Entry 5AV8 (X-ray diffraction, 2.20 A resolution); this record covers chains C and I of the 10 polymer chains in the assembly.

Chain C:
Name: Histone H2A type 1-B/E
Source organism: Homo sapiens
UniProt: P04908 (H2A1B_HUMAN); residues 0-129 here correspond to UniProt positions 1-130 (UniProt number = residue number + 1)
Sequence (133 residues; numbered -3 to 129; the number before each row is that of its first residue; numbers below 1 keep their minus sign (Gly-3 is residue -3)):
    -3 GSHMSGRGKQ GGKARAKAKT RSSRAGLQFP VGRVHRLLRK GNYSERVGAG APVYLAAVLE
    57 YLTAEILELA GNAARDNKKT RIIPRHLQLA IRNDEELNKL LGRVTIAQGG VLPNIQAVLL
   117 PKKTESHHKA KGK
Not modelled in the structure: -3 to 12, 119-129
Construct notes: expression tag (-3 to -1)
UniProt features mapped onto this chain:
  - modified residue: Ser1 (N-acetylserine), Arg3 (Citrulline), Lys5 (N6-(2-hydroxyisobutyryl)lysine), Lys9 (N6-(2-hydroxyisobutyryl)lysine), Lys13 (N6-(beta-hydroxybutyryl)lysine), Lys36 (N6-(2-hydroxyisobutyryl)lysine), Lys74 (N6-(2-hydroxyisobutyryl)lysine), Lys75 (N6-(2-hydroxyisobutyryl)lysine), Lys95 (N6-(2-hydroxyisobutyryl)lysine), Gln104 (N5-methylglutamine), Lys118 (N6-(2-hydroxyisobutyryl)lysine), Lys119 (N6-crotonyllysine), Thr120 (Phosphothreonine), Lys125 (N6-crotonyllysine)
  - cross-link (Glycyl lysine isopeptide (Lys-Gly)): Lys13 (interchain with G-Cter in ubiquitin), Lys15 (interchain with G-Cter in ubiquitin), Lys119 (interchain with G-Cter in ubiquitin)

Chain I:
Molecule: 147-nt DNA strand
Sequence (147 nucleotides; numbered -73 to 73; the number before each row is that of its first residue; numbers below 1 keep their minus sign (DA-73 is residue -73)):
   -73 ATCAATATCC ACCTGCAGAT ACTACCAAAA GTGTATTTGG AAACTGCTCC ATCAAAAGGC
   -13 ATGTTCAGCT GGAATCCAGC TGAACATGCC TTTTGATGGA GCAGTTTCCA AATACACTTT
    47 TGGTAGTATC TGCAGGTGGA TATTGAT
Metal / ion sites: Mn2+ site 1: DG-35, DG-34; Mn2+ site 2 near DG-3 (its only coordinating residue here); Mn2+ site 3 near DG5 (its only coordinating residue here); Mn2+ site 4 near DG27 (its only coordinating residue here); Mn2+ site 5 near DG48 (its only coordinating residue here); Mn2+ site 6 near DG61 (its only coordinating residue here)

How chain C and chain I interact:
Pairs across the interface (13):
  Ala14(C) - DG-43(I)  phosphate contact
  Ala14(C) - DT-42(I)  phosphate contact
  Lys15(C) - DG-43(I)  sugar contact
  Lys15(C) - DT-42(I)  hydrogen bond to the phosphate
  Thr16(C) - DG-43(I)  phosphate contact
  Arg17(C) - DG-43(I)  salt bridge to the phosphate
  Arg20(C) - DT-42(I)  salt bridge to the phosphate
  Gly28(C) - DA-44(I)  phosphate contact
  Arg29(C) - DA-44(I)  hydrogen bond to the phosphate
  Arg32(C) - DA-45(I)  salt bridge to the phosphate
  Arg32(C) - DA-44(I)  salt bridge to the phosphate
  Arg42(C) - DG-35(I)  sugar contact
  Arg77(C) - DA-55(I)  sugar contact
Other interface residues (no listed pair), chain C (11 interface residues in all): Glu41

Summary:
The interface between chain C and chain I involves 11 residues on one side and 6 on the other; the contacts
include 2 hydrogen bonds and 4 salt bridges. Among the polar pairs are Lys15(C)-DT-42(I), Arg29(C)-DA-44(I)
and Arg17(C)-DG-43(I).
Here chain C is Histone H2A type 1-B/E (Homo sapiens) and chain I is a 147-nt DNA strand. Entry 5AV8 (human
nucleosome core particle) was determined by X-ray diffraction (same publication as 5AV5, 5AV6, 5AV9, 5AVB and
5AVC).
